8KB8 - chain C; structure by X-ray diffraction, 2.49 A resolution.

Chain C:
Name: Ras-related protein Rab-7a
Source organism: Homo sapiens
UniProt: P51149 (RAB7A_HUMAN); residues 1-176 here = UniProt positions 1-176
Sequence (181 residues; row label = number of the first residue in the row; numbers below 1 keep their minus sign (Gly-4 is residue -4)):
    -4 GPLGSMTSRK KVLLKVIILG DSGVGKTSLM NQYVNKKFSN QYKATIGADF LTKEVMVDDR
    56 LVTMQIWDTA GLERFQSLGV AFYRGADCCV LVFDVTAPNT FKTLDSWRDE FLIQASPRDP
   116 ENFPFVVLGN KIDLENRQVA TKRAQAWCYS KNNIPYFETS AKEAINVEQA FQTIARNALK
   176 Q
Not modelled in the structure: -4 to 4, 176
Differences from the reference sequence: expression tag (-4 to 0); engineered mutation Leu67 (Gln in P51149)
Ion coordination: Mg2+: Thr22, Thr40 (together with GTP)
Small-molecule neighbours: GTP (guanosine-5'-triphosphate): Asp16, Ser17, Gly18, Val19, Gly20, Lys21, Thr22, Ser23, Phe33, Ser34, Asn35, Gln36, Tyr37, Ala39, Thr40, Thr64, Ala65, Gly66, Leu67, Asn125, Lys126, Asp128, Leu129, Ser155, Ala156, Lys157

Overview:
Ligands of chain C: GTP. Thr22 and Thr40 coordinate Mg2+.
Chain C is Ras-related protein Rab-7a (Homo sapiens); the structure, Structure of the WDR91 WD40 domain
complexed with Rab7, was determined by X-ray diffraction, deposited together with 8KB9.
